3HVI - chain A; structure by X-ray diffraction, 1.20 A resolution.

[Chain A]
Molecule: Catechol O-methyltransferase
From: Rattus norvegicus
Notes: EC 2.1.1.6; fragment: soluble form
Reference sequence: P22734 (COMT_RAT); numbering as in UniProt (aligned over 44-264)
Sequence (221 residues; each row starts with the number of its first residue):
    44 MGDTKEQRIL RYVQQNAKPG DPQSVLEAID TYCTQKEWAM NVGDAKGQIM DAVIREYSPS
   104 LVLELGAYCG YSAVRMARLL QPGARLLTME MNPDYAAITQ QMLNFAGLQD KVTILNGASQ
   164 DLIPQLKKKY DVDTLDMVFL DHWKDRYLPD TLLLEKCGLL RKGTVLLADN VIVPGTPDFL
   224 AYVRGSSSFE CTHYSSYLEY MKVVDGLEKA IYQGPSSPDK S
Disordered / not traced: 44-45, 259-264
Metal / ion sites: Mg2+: Asp184, Asp212, Asn213 (together with 619); Na+: Val226, Arg227, Ser229, Phe232
Ligand contacts:
  - 619 (N-[(E)-3-[(2R,3S,4R,5R)-5-(6-ethylaminopurin-9-yl)-3,4-dihydroxy-oxolan-2-yl]prop-2-enyl]-5-(4-fluorophenyl)-2,3-dihydroxy-benzamide): Trp81, Met83, Lys89, Gly109, Tyr111, Met132, Glu133, Met134, Asn135, Tyr138, Gly160, Ala161, Ser162, Gln163, Asp184, His185, Trp186, Lys187, Arg189, Asp193, Asp212, Asn213, Val216, Pro217, Leu241, Glu242
  - (4S,5S)-1,2-dithiane-4,5-diol (D1D): Pro136, Ala139, Ala140, Gln143, Ile157, Asn159

[In short]
Chain A binds compound 619 and (4S,5S)-1,2-dithiane-4,5-diol. Asp184, Asp212 and Asn213 form the Mg2+ site.
The Na+ site is built by Val226, Arg227, Ser229 and Phe232.
Chain A is Catechol O-methyltransferase (Rattus norvegicus); the structure, Rat catechol O-methyltransferase
in complex with a catechol-type, N6-ethyladenine-containing bisubstrate inhibitor, was determined by X-ray
diffraction (same publication as 3HVH, 3HVJ and 3HVK).
